PDB entry 6CV4 | electron microscopy, 3.03 A resolution | chains B and C of the 3 polymer chains in the assembly

== Chain B ==
Name: viral protein 3
Organism: Enterovirus D68
UniProt: E9RIT6 (E9RIT6_9ENTO); residue numbers follow UniProt; this construct covers 1-247
Amino-acid sequence (247 residues; row label = number of the first residue in the row):
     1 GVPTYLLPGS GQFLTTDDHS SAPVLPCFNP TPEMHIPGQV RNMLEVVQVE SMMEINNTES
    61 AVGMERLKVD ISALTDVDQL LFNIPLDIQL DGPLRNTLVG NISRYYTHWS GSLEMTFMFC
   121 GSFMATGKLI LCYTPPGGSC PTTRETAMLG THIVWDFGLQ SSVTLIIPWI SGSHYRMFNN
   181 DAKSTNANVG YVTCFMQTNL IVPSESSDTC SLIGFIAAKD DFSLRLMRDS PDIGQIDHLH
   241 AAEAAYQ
Not modelled in the structure: 177-186, 236-237, 247
From the paper describing this entry:
  - conformationally variable residues (order/disorder transition): M148 to G150

== Chain C ==
Name: viral protein 2
Organism: Enterovirus D68
UniProt: A0A097ZN88 (A0A097ZN88_9ENTO); residues 1-248 here = UniProt positions 1-248
Amino-acid sequence (248 residues; row label = number of the first residue in the row):
     1 SPSAEACGYS DRVLQLKLGN SAIVTQEAAN YCCAYGEWPN YLPDHEAVAI DKPTQPETAT
    61 DRFYTLKSVK WEAGSTGWWW KLPDALNNIG MFGQNVQHHY LYRSGFLIHV QCNATRFHQG
   121 ALLVVAIPEH QRGAHNTNTS PGFDDIMKGE EGGTFNHPYV LDDGTSLACA TIFPHQWINL
   181 RTNNSATIVL PWMNAAPMDF PLRHNQWTLA IIPVVPLGTR TMSSMVPITV SIAPMCCEFN
   241 GLRHAITQ
Not modelled in the structure: 1-16, 24-31, 41-54, 58-61, 243-248
Differences from the reference sequence: conflict R116 (Lys in A0A097ZN88)
From the paper describing this entry:
  - conformationally variable residues (order/disorder transition): P53 to T60, H98 to Y100, N240 to L242

== How chain B and chain C interact ==
Pairs across the interface (82; chain B residue first):
  M34(B) - A195(C)
  M34(B) - A196(C)
  M34(B) - P197(C)  hydrophobic
  H35(B) - E37(C)  salt bridge
  I36(B) - M193(C)  hydrophobic
  I36(B) - N194(C)
  I36(B) - A195(C)  hydrophobic
  P37(B) - E37(C)
  P37(B) - P191(C)  hydrophobic
  P37(B) - W192(C)
  P37(B) - M193(C)
  G38(B) - Y35(C)
  V46(B) - I172(C)  hydrophobic
  V49(B) - T171(C)
  V49(B) - I172(C)  hydrophobic
  E50(B) - T171(C)  hydrogen bond (backbone-side chain)
  S51(B) - A168(C)
  S51(B) - T171(C)
  M52(B) - L167(C)
  M52(B) - A168(C)  hydrogen bond (backbone-backbone)
  M52(B) - W177(C)  hydrophobic
  M52(B) - V214(C)  hydrophobic
  E54(B) - Y159(C)  hydrogen bond
  G63(B) - Y159(C)
  M64(B) - P158(C)  hydrophobic
  M64(B) - Y159(C)  hydrophobic
  M64(B) - L167(C)  hydrophobic
  M64(B) - P213(C)
  M64(B) - V214(C)  hydrophobic
  R66(B) - Y159(C)
  K68(B) - P216(C)
  N96(B) - S166(C)  hydrogen bond
  N96(B) - A168(C)
  N96(B) - C169(C)
  T97(B) - C169(C)
  L98(B) - C169(C)
  L98(B) - I172(C)  hydrophobic
  N101(B) - C169(C)
  M118(B) - N179(C)
  F119(B) - N179(C)  hydrogen bond (backbone-side chain)
  F119(B) - R181(C)
  C120(B) - Q119(C)
  C120(B) - G120(C)
  C120(B) - A121(C)  hydrophobic
  C120(B) - N179(C)
  C120(B) - V215(C)  hydrophobic
  G121(B) - Q119(C)
  G121(B) - R181(C)
  S122(B) - R116(C)
  S122(B) - H118(C)
  S122(B) - Q119(C)  hydrogen bond (backbone-side chain)
  S122(B) - R181(C)  hydrogen bond (backbone-side chain)
  F123(B) - R116(C)  hydrogen bond (backbone-backbone)
  F123(B) - R181(C)
  M124(B) - F117(C)  hydrophobic
  A125(B) - R181(C)  hydrogen bond (backbone-side chain)
  F157(B) - R181(C)  hydrogen bond (backbone-side chain)
  G158(B) - R181(C)  hydrogen bond (backbone-side chain)
  Q160(B) - R181(C)
  S161(B) - R181(C)  hydrogen bond
  S161(B) - T182(C)  hydrogen bond
  V202(B) - R220(C)
  P203(B) - F117(C)  hydrophobic
  P203(B) - R220(C)  hydrogen bond (backbone-side chain)
  S204(B) - R220(C)
  E205(B) - F117(C)
  E205(B) - T219(C)  hydrogen bond (backbone-side chain)
  E205(B) - R220(C)  hydrogen bond (backbone-backbone)
  S206(B) - F117(C)
  S206(B) - R220(C)  hydrogen bond (backbone-side chain)
  S207(B) - Q119(C)
  S207(B) - G218(C)
  S207(B) - T219(C)
  S207(B) - R220(C)
  D208(B) - R220(C)
  T209(B) - Q119(C)  hydrogen bond (backbone-side chain)
  C210(B) - Q119(C)  hydrogen bond
  S211(B) - V215(C)
  I213(B) - V214(C)  hydrophobic
  I213(B) - V215(C)  hydrophobic
  F215(B) - W177(C)  hydrophobic
  H240(B) - N138(C)
Other interface residues (no listed pair), chain B (45 interface residues in all): L67
Other interface residues (no listed pair), chain C (36 interface residues in all): I212

== Overview ==
Chain B and chain C form an interface of 45 and 36 residues respectively, with 19 hydrogen bonds and 1 salt
bridge. Polar contacts include H35(B)-E37(C), E50(B)-T171(C) and E54(B)-Y159(C). The paper reports
conformational variability at M148(B) and P53(C) among others.
Chain B is viral protein 3 and chain C is viral protein 2, both from Enterovirus D68; the structure, CryoEM
structure of human enterovirus D68 emptied particle (after incubation with low molecular weight heparin), was
determined by electron microscopy (same publication as 6CV1, 6CV2, 6CV3, 6CV5 and 6CVB).
